PDB entry 9NBD | electron microscopy, 8.10 A resolution (very low resolution: no residue pairs are listed; an interface is given only as per-side residue counts) | chains M and P of the 8 polymer chains in the assembly

# Chain M
Name: AUGMIN subunit 1
From: Arabidopsis thaliana
UniProtKB: F4IK01 (AUG1_ARATH); aligned to UniProt positions 1-298 over residues 1-298 (the alignment contains insertions or deletions, so no single offset holds)
Amino-acid sequence (298 residues; row label = number of the first residue in the row):
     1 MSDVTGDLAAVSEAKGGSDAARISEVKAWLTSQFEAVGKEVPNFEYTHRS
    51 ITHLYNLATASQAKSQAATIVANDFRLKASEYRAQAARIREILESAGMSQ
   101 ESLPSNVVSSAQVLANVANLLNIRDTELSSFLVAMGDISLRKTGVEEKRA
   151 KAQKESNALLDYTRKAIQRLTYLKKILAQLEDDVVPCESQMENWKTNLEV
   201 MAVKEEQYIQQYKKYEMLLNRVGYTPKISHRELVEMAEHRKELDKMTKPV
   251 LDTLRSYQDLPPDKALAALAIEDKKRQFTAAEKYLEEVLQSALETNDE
Not modelled in the structure: 1-18
Curated features (UniProtKB/Swiss-Prot):
  - modified residue: S2 (N-acetylserine)

# Chain P
Name: AUGMIN subunit 3
From: Arabidopsis thaliana
UniProtKB: Q0WQE7 (AUG3_ARATH); residues 1-617 here = UniProt positions 1-617
Amino-acid sequence (617 residues; each row starts with the number of its first residue):
     1 MSSARLCSLVAELGYEGAGKLDPDSFEWPFQYDDARPILDWICSSLRPSN
    51 VLSLAELSLYEQFQRDGKLLEGDDLDQAYDSISAFSSRRNNQEAVFGAEE
   101 SIKEVRDATLAHKAEALELQRQLRRLQTQYDLLTGQSSALIQGRRARVAA
   151 TSAVSGQITAIEDSLSARNLQMNGVLGRLASTSQELAHYHSGEEDGIYLA
   201 YSDFHAYLAGDSACTKELNQWFAKQLDTGPYRLVAEEGKSKCSWVSLDDT
   251 SNMLRDLEKSQHQRVAELQRLRSIFGTSERQWIEAQVENAKQQAILLTLK
   301 SQVTSVEAHIHFDLHSLRRKHADLVEEISTLYQKEEKLLSETIPELCWEL
   351 AQLQDTYILQGDYDLKVMRQELYISKQKVFINHLVNQLARHQFLKLACQL
   401 EKKNMLGAFSLLKVIESELQGYLSATRSRVGRCSALIQAASDVQEQGAVD
   451 DRDSFLHGVRDLLSIHSNTQAGLSTYVSAPAIIQQIVALQSDLSSLQSDL
   501 ENSLPDDRNRCINELCTHIQNLQQLLFASSTTAQPILTPWPLMKELDEMG
   551 KINSKLSTAVEEVTLEHRNKREIVKHHAKDVELQRRVFVDFFCNPERLRN
   601 QVRELNALVRARQASSS
Not modelled in the structure: 66-101, 194-403

# How chain M and chain P interact
At this resolution (8 A) residue pairs are not listed: 59 residues of chain M and 66 of chain P lie at the interface.

# Overview
Chain M and chain P form an interface of 59 and 66 residues respectively.
Here chain M is AUGMIN subunit 1 and chain P is AUGMIN subunit 3, both from Arabidopsis thaliana. Entry 9NBD
(AUGMIN Dimer) was determined by electron microscopy, deposited together with 9NA8, 9NA9, 9NBA and 9NBB.
